Entry 2W25 (X-ray diffraction, 2.15 A resolution); this record covers chains A and B.

Chain A (and B):
Protein: Probable transcriptional regulatory protein
Organism: Mycobacterium tuberculosis
Notes: chain B of this document is another copy of the same molecule, construct and numbering; everything in this record applies to it too
UniProtKB: P96896 (P96896_MYCTU); numbering as in UniProt (aligned over 1-150)
Chain sequence (150 residues; row label = number of the first residue in the row):
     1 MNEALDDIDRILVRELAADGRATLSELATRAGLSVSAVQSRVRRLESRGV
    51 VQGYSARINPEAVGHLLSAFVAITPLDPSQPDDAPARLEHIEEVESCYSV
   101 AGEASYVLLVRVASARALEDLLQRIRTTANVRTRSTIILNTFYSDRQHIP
Unresolved in the structure: 1-3
Differences from the reference sequence: engineered mutation Ala104 (Glu in P96896)

Chain A / chain B interface:
Residue-residue contacts (143):
  Val13(A) with Ile58(B), hydrophobic
  Leu16(A) with Arg21(B); Ser55(B); Ala56(B), hydrogen bond (backbone-backbone)
  Ala17(A) with Ser55(B); Ala56(B)
  Ala18(A) with Tyr54(B)
  Asp19(A) with Tyr54(B)
  Gly20(A) with Arg21(B), hydrogen bond (backbone-side chain); Tyr54(B), hydrogen bond (backbone-backbone); Ser55(B); Ala56(B)
  Arg21(A) with Gly20(B), hydrogen bond (side chain-backbone); Arg21(B); Ala22(B), hydrogen bond (side chain-backbone); Leu24(B); Tyr54(B)
  Ala22(A) with Arg21(B), hydrogen bond (backbone-side chain)
  Leu24(A) with Arg21(B)
  Gly49(A) with Asn59(B)
  Val50(A) with Arg57(B); Ile58(B); Asn59(B), hydrogen bond (backbone-backbone); Ala62(B), hydrophobic
  Val51(A) with Arg57(B); Ile58(B), hydrophobic
  Gln52(A) with Arg57(B), hydrogen bond (backbone-backbone); Ile58(B), hydrogen bond (side chain-backbone); Asn59(B)
  Gly53(A) with Ala56(B); Arg57(B), hydrogen bond (backbone-backbone)
  Tyr54(A) with Ala18(B); Asp19(B); Gly20(B), hydrogen bond (backbone-backbone); Arg21(B); Ser55(B); Ala56(B), hydrophobic
  Ser55(A) with Leu16(B); Ala17(B); Gly20(B); Tyr54(B); Ser55(B), hydrogen bond (backbone-backbone)
  Ala56(A) with Leu16(B), hydrogen bond (backbone-backbone); Ala17(B); Gly20(B); Gly53(B); Tyr54(B), hydrophobic; Gln147(B), hydrogen bond (backbone-side chain)
  Arg57(A) with Val50(B); Val51(B); Gln52(B), hydrogen bond (backbone-backbone); Gly53(B), hydrogen bond (backbone-backbone); Gln147(B)
  Ile58(A) with Val13(B); Ala17(B), hydrophobic; Val50(B); Gln52(B); Gln147(B), hydrogen bond (backbone-side chain); Ile149(B), hydrophobic
  Asn59(A) with Gly49(B), hydrogen bond (side chain-backbone); Val50(B), hydrogen bond (backbone-backbone); Gln52(B)
  Ala62(A) with Val50(B), hydrophobic
  Val63(A) with Arg10(B); Pro150(B)
  His65(A) with His148(B), hydrogen bond (side chain-backbone); Pro150(B)
  Phe70(A) with Tyr98(B), hydrophobic
  Pro85(A) with Phe142(B), hydrophobic; Tyr143(B), hydrogen bond (backbone-side chain)
  Leu88(A) with Tyr143(B); Arg146(B)
  Glu89(A) with Tyr143(B), hydrogen bond (backbone-side chain); Arg146(B), hydrogen bond (backbone-side chain)
  Ile91(A) with Arg146(B), hydrogen bond (backbone-side chain)
  Glu92(A) with Arg146(B); His148(B), salt bridge
  Val94(A) with Tyr143(B), hydrophobic; Arg146(B), hydrogen bond (backbone-side chain)
  Glu95(A) with Ser144(B); Asp145(B), hydrogen bond (backbone-backbone); Arg146(B), hydrogen bond (backbone-backbone)
  Ser96(A) with Tyr143(B); Ser144(B); Asp145(B), hydrogen bond (side chain-backbone)
  Cys97(A) with Thr141(B); Phe142(B), hydrogen bond (backbone-backbone); Tyr143(B), hydrogen bond (backbone-backbone)
  Tyr98(A) with Phe70(B), hydrophobic; Ile138(B), hydrophobic; Asn140(B); Thr141(B); Ser144(B)
  Ser99(A) with Ile138(B); Leu139(B), hydrogen bond (backbone-backbone); Asn140(B), hydrogen bond (backbone-backbone); Phe142(B)
  Val100(A) with Thr136(B); Ile137(B); Leu139(B)
  Ala101(A) with Thr136(B); Ile137(B), hydrogen bond (backbone-backbone)
  Tyr106(A) with Phe142(B), hydrophobic
  Arg134(A) with Glu103(B), salt bridge
  Thr136(A) with Val100(B); Ala101(B)
  Ile137(A) with Val100(B); Ala101(B), hydrogen bond (backbone-backbone)
  Ile138(A) with Tyr98(B), hydrophobic; Ser99(B)
  Leu139(A) with Ser99(B), hydrogen bond (backbone-backbone); Val100(B); Ala101(B)
  Asn140(A) with Tyr98(B); Ser99(B), hydrogen bond (backbone-backbone)
  Thr141(A) with Cys97(B); Tyr98(B)
  Phe142(A) with Pro85(B), hydrophobic; Cys97(B), hydrogen bond (backbone-backbone); Ser99(B); Tyr106(B), hydrophobic
  Tyr143(A) with Pro85(B), hydrogen bond (side chain-backbone); Leu88(B); Glu89(B), hydrogen bond (side chain-backbone); Val94(B), hydrophobic; Ser96(B); Cys97(B), hydrogen bond (backbone-backbone)
  Ser144(A) with Glu95(B); Ser96(B)
  Asp145(A) with Glu95(B), hydrogen bond (backbone-backbone); Ser96(B), hydrogen bond (backbone-side chain); Asp145(B)
  Arg146(A) with Glu89(B), hydrogen bond (side chain-backbone); Ile91(B), hydrogen bond (side chain-backbone); Val94(B), hydrogen bond (side chain-backbone); Glu95(B), hydrogen bond (backbone-backbone)
  Gln147(A) with Ala56(B), hydrogen bond (side chain-backbone); Ile58(B), hydrogen bond (side chain-backbone)
  His148(A) with His65(B), hydrogen bond (backbone-side chain); Glu92(B)
  Ile149(A) with Val63(B), hydrophobic
  Pro150(A) with Val63(B); His65(B)
Interface residues without a listed pair, chain A (59 interface residues in all): Leu5, Thr23, Pro60, Val107, Leu109
Interface residues without a listed pair, chain B (61 interface residues in all): Leu5, Thr23, Pro60, Gly102, Val107, Leu109

In short:
59 residues of chain A and 61 residues of chain B are in contact; the contacts include 49 hydrogen bonds and 2
salt bridges. Polar contacts include Glu92(A)-His148(B), Arg134(A)-Glu103(B) and Gly20(A)-Arg21(B).
Both chains are Probable transcriptional regulatory protein (Mycobacterium tuberculosis). Entry 2W25 (Crystal
structure of Glu104Ala mutant) was determined by X-ray diffraction together with 2W24 and 2W29 from the same
study.
